6I9E - chains E and K of the 14 polymer chains in the assembly; structure by electron microscopy, 3.74 A resolution.

Chain E:
Name: Major head protein
Source organism: Thermus virus P23-45
UniProt: A7XXC2 (A7XXC2_9CAUD); residues 1-409 here = UniProt positions 1-409
Chain sequence (409 residues; numbered 1 to 409; the number before each row is that of its first residue):
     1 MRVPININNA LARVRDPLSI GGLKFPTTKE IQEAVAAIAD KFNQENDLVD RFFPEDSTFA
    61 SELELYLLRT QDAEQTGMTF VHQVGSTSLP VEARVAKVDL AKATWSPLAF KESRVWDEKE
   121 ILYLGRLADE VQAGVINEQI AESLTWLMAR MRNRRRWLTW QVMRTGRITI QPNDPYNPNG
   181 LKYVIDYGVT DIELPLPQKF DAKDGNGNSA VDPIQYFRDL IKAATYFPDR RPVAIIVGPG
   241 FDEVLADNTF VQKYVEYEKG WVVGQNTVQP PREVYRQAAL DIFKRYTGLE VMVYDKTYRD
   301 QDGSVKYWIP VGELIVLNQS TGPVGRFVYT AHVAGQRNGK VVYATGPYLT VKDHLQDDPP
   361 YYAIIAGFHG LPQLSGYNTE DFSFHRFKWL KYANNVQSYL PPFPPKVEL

Chain K:
Name: Auxiliary protein
Source organism: Thermus virus P23-45
UniProt: A7XXC1 (A7XXC1_9CAUD); residues 1-146 here = UniProt positions 1-146
Chain sequence (146 residues; row label = number of the first residue in the row):
     1 MDKVKLFQTI GRVEYWERVP RLHAYGVFAL PFPMDPDVNW AQWFTGPHPR AFLVSIHKYG
    61 PKAGHVYPTN LTDEDALLNV IGMVLDGHDY ENDPNVTVTL KAAVPIEYVQ QDPQAPALQP
   121 HQAVLDAAEV LKLKVIKGHY FFDYTR

How chain E and chain K interact:
Pairs across the interface (16; chain E residue first):
  Ile20(E) with Val13(K), hydrophobic
  Gly21(E) with Phe44(K)
  Gly22(E) with Gly87(K); His88(K), hydrogen bond (backbone-backbone); Asp89(K)
  Leu23(E) with Arg18(K); Gly87(K); His88(K); Asp89(K)
  Lys24(E) with Arg18(K), hydrogen bond (backbone-side chain); Phe44(K); Gly46(K); Arg50(K); Gly87(K)
  Phe25(E) with Tyr15(K), hydrophobic
  Pro26(E) with Tyr15(K)
Other interface residues (no listed pair), chain E (8 interface residues in all): Leu18
Other interface residues (no listed pair), chain K (14 interface residues in all): Gly11, Trp43, Pro47, His48, Tyr90

Overview:
Chain E and chain K form an interface of 8 and 14 residues respectively; the contacts include 2 hydrogen
bonds. Polar contacts include Lys24(E)-Arg18(K) and Gly22(E)-His88(K).
Chain E is Major head protein and chain K is Auxiliary protein, both from Thermus virus P23-45; the structure,
Thermophage P23-45 empty expanded capsid, was determined by electron microscopy (same publication as 6IBC and
6IBG).
